PDB entry 3ZZF | X-ray diffraction, 2.20 A resolution | chains B and C of the 4 polymer chains in the assembly

# Chain B (and C)
Name: Acetylglutamate kinase
Source organism: Saccharomyces cerevisiae
Notes: EC 2.7.2.8; fragment: amino acid kinase domain, residues 58-356; chain C of this document is another copy of the same molecule, construct and numbering; everything in this record applies to it too
UniProtKB: Q01217 (ARG56_YEAST); numbering as in UniProt (aligned over 58-356)
Chain sequence (307 residues; row label = number of the first residue in the row):
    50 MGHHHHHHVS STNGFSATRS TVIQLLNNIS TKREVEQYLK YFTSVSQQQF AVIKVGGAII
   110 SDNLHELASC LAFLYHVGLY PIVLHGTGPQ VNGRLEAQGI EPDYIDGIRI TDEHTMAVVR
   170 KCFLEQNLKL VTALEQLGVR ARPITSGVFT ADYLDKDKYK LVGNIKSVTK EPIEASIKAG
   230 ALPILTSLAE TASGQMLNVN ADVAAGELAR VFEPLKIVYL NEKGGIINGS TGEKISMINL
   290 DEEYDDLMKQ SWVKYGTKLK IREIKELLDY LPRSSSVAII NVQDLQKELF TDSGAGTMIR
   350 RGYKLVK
Not modelled in the structure: 50-62, 352-356 (chain C: 50-61, 353-356)
Differences from the reference sequence: expression tag (50-57)
Bound ions: Hg2+: V167, C171 (together with chloride ion)
Residues lining bound ligands: N-acetyl-L-glutamate (NLG): G135, T136, G137, Y153, G156, I157, R158, V168, F172, V211, S236, N247, V248, N249, A250
From the paper describing this entry:
  - catalytic residues: K103, D251 (by similarity / conservation)
  - self-association interface (contacts with another copy of this molecule); pairs are residue here / residue on that copy: R68-F91 (hydrogen bond), V71, F91

# Chain B / chain C interface
Pairs across the interface (40; chain B residue first):
  F64(B) with A66(C); T67(C); R68(C)
  S65(B) with S65(C); A66(C)
  A66(B) with F64(C); S65(C); A66(C), hydrogen bond (backbone-backbone)
  T67(B) with F64(C)
  R68(B) with N62(C), hydrogen bond (side chain-backbone); F64(C); F91(C), hydrogen bond (side chain-backbone)
  V71(B) with F64(C), hydrophobic; A66(C), hydrophobic; L74(C), hydrophobic
  I72(B) with L88(C), hydrophobic; T92(C)
  L75(B) with L75(C), hydrophobic; I78(C), hydrophobic; V84(C); L88(C), hydrophobic
  N76(B) with L88(C)
  I78(B) with V84(C)
  S79(B) with S79(C); T80(C); K81(C), hydrogen bond (backbone-backbone)
  T80(B) with S79(C)
  K81(B) with N76(C), hydrogen bond (side chain-backbone); I78(C); S79(C)
  V84(B) with L75(C); I78(C)
  Y87(B) with V71(C), hydrophobic; L75(C), hydrophobic
  L88(B) with I72(C), hydrophobic; N76(C)
  F91(B) with R68(C), hydrogen bond (backbone-side chain); V71(C), hydrophobic
  T92(B) with R68(C); I72(C)
Interface residues without a listed pair, chain B (19 interface residues in all): L74
Interface residues without a listed pair, chain C (22 interface residues in all): N77, Y87, V126

# Overview
19 residues of chain B and 22 residues of chain C are in contact; the contacts include 6 hydrogen bonds. Polar
contacts include R68(B)-N62(C), R68(B)-F91(C) and K81(B)-N76(C). Bound to chain B: N-acetyl-L-glutamate. The
Hg2+ site is built by V167(B) and C171(B). The paper reports catalytic residues K103(B) and D251(B); a
self-association interface involving R68(B), V71(B) and F91(B).
Chain B and chain C are both Acetylglutamate kinase (Saccharomyces cerevisiae); the structure, Crystal
structure of the amino acid kinase domain from Saccharomyces cerevisiae acetylglutamate kinase complexed with
its ..., was determined by X-ray diffraction together with 3ZZG, 3ZZH, 3ZZI and 4AB7 from the same study.
